4BC1 - chain A; structure by X-ray diffraction, 2.95 A resolution.

Chain A:
Name: Acetylcholinesterase
Source organism: Mus musculus
Notes: EC 3.1.1.7; fragment: catalytic domain, residues 32-574
UniProt: P21836 (ACES_MOUSE); residues 1-543 here correspond to UniProt positions 32-574 (UniProt number = residue number + 31)
Amino-acid sequence (543 residues; row label = number of the first residue in the row):
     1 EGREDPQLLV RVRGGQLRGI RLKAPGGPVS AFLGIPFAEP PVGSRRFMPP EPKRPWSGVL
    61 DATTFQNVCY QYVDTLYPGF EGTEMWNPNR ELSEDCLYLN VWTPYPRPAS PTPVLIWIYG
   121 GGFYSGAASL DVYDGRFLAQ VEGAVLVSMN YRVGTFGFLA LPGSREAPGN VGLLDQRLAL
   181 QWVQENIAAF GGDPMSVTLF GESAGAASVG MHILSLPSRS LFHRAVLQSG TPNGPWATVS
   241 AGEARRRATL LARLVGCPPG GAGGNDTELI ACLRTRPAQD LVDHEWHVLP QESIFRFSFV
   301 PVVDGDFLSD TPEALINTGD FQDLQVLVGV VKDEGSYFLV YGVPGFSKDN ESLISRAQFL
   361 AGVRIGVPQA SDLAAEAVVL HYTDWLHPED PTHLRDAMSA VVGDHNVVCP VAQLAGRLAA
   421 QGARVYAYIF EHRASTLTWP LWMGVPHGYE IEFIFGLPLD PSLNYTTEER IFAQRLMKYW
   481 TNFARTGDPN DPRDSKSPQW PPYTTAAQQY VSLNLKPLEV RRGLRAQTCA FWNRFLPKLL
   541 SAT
Disordered / not traced: 1-3
Disulfide bonds: Cys-69/Cys-96, Cys-257/Cys-272, Cys-409/Cys-529
Glycans and other covalent adducts: O-cresyl-saligenin phosphate (TQV) linked to Ser-203; N-acetylglucosamine (NAG) linked to Asn-265
Residues lining bound ligands: O-cresyl-saligenin phosphate (TQV): Trp-86, Gly-120, Gly-121, Gly-122, Tyr-124, Tyr-133, Glu-202, Ala-204, Trp-236, Phe-295, Arg-296, Phe-297, Tyr-337, Phe-338, His-447
Curated features (UniProtKB/Swiss-Prot):
  - active site: Ser-203 (Acyl-ester intermediate), Glu-334 (Charge relay system), His-447 (Charge relay system)
  - glycosylation (N-linked (GlcNAc...) asparagine): Asn-265, Asn-350, Asn-464

In short:
O-cresyl-saligenin phosphate is covalently linked to Ser-203. N-acetylglucosamine is covalently linked to
Asn-265. UniProt lists 3 active-site residues.
Chain A is Acetylcholinesterase (Mus musculus); the structure, Structure of mouse acetylcholinesterase
inhibited by CBDP (30-min soak): cresyl-saligenin-phosphoserine adduct, was determined by X-ray diffraction
together with 4BBZ and 4BC0 from the same study.
